Entry 9CZH (electron microscopy, 2.90 A resolution); this record covers chains A and B of the 8 polymer chains in the assembly.

# Chain A (and B)
Protein: Isoform 5 of Calcium-activated potassium channel subunit alpha-1
Organism: Homo sapiens
Notes: chain B of this document is another copy of the same molecule, construct and numbering; everything in this record applies to it too
UniProtKB: Q12791 (KCMA1_HUMAN), isoform Q12791-5; residues 1-1056 here correspond to UniProt positions 66-1121 (UniProt number = residue number + 65)
Chain sequence (1056 residues; each row starts with the number of its first residue):
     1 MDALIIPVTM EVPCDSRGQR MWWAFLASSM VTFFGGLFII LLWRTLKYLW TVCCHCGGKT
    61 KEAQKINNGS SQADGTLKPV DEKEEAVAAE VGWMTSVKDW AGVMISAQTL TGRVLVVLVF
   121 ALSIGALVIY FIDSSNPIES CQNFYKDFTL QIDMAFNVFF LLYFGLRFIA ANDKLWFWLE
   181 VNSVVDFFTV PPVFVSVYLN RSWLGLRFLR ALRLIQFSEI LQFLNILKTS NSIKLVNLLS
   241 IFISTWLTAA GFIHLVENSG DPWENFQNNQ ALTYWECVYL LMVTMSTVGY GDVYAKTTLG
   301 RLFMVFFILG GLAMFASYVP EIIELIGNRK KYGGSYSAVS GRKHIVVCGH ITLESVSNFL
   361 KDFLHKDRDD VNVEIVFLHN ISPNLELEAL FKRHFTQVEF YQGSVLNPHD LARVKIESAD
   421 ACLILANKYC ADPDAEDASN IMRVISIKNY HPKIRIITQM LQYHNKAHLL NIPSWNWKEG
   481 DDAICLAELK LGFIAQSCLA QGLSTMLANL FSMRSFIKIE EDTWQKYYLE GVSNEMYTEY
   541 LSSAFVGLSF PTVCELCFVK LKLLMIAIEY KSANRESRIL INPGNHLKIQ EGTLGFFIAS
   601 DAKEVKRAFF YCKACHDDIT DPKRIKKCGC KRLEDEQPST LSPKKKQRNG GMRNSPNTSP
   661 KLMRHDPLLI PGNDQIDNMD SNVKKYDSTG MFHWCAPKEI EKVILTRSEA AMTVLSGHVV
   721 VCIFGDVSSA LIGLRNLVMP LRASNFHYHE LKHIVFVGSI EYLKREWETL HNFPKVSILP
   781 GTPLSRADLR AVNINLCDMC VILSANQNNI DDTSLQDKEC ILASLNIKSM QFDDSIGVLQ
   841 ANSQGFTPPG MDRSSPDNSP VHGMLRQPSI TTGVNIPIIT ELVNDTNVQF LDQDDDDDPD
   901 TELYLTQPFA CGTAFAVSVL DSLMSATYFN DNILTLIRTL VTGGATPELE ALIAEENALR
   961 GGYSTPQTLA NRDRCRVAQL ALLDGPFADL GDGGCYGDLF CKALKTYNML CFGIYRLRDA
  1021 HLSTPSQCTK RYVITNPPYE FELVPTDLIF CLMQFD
Unresolved in the structure: 1-18, 55-92, 570-576, 616-680, 834-870
UniProt features mapped onto this chain:
  - region: L491 to F511 (Segment S7), L548 to I568 (Segment S8), C612 to H616 (Heme-binding motif)
  - motif: T287 to Y290 (Selectivity for potassium)
  - binding site (Mg(2+)): E374, Q397, E399
  - lipidation (S-palmitoyl cysteine): C53, C54, C56
Metal / ion sites: K+ site 1: T287, V288 (shared with T287(B), V288(B) of chain B; 2 residues of chain C; 2 residues of chain D); K+ site 2: T287 (shared with T287(B) of chain B; 1 residue of chain C; 1 residue of chain D); K+ site 3: V288, G289 (shared with V288(B), G289(B) of chain B; 2 residues of chain C; 2 residues of chain D); K+ site 4: Y290 (shared with Y290(B) of chain B; 1 residue of chain C; 1 residue of chain D); Ca2+ site 1: N449 (shared with Q889(B), D892(B), D895(B), D897(B) of chain B); Ca2+ site 2: N509, S512, V532, N534, E535; Ca2+ site 3: Q889, D892, D895, D897 (shared with 1 residue of chain D)

# Chain A / chain B interface
Contacting residue pairs (38):
  L280(A) - Y290(B)
  T284(A) - V288(B)
  T284(A) - Y290(B)  hydrogen bond
  T287(A) - S286(B)
  T287(A) - T287(B)
  V288(A) - V288(B)
  G289(A) - V288(B)
  G289(A) - G289(B)
  G289(A) - Y290(B)
  Y290(A) - Y290(B)
  G291(A) - Y290(B)
  Y294(A) - D292(B)
  R301(A) - Y279(B)
  R301(A) - D292(B)  salt bridge
  R301(A) - V293(B)
  M304(A) - Y290(B)
  V305(A) - Y279(B)  hydrophobic
  I308(A) - S286(B)
  L309(A) - W246(B)  hydrophobic
  L309(A) - M282(B)  hydrophobic
  P408(A) - P899(B)
  H409(A) - D898(B)  salt bridge
  A438(A) - K818(B)
  S439(A) - L815(B)
  I441(A) - L822(B)  hydrophobic
  M442(A) - I821(B)  hydrophobic
  M442(A) - F890(B)  hydrophobic
  S446(A) - F890(B)
  N449(A) - Q889(B)
  N449(A) - D892(B)
  N449(A) - D897(B)  hydrogen bond
  N471(A) - R786(B)  hydrogen bond
  N471(A) - N826(B)
  N471(A) - S829(B)
  A954(A) - R786(B)
  E955(A) - R786(B)  salt bridge
  E955(A) - A787(B)
  E955(A) - R790(B)  salt bridge
Also at the interface, not in a pair above, chain A (32 interface residues in all): A295, L312, L406, A435, I445, H468, L470, P473
Also at the interface, not in a pair above, chain B (30 interface residues in all): S814, L825, N887, Q893, D900

# In short
32 residues of chain A and 30 residues of chain B are in contact; the contacts include 3 hydrogen bonds and 4
salt bridges. Polar contacts include R301(A)-D292(B), H409(A)-D898(B) and E955(A)-R786(B). Curated annotation
(UniProt) lists 3 Mg2+-binding residues on chain A.
Chain A and chain B are both Isoform 5 of Calcium-activated potassium channel subunit alpha-1 (Homo sapiens);
the structure, Ca2+ bound intermediate state of hSlo1 + beta2N-beta4 channel in detergent, was determined by
electron microscopy, deposited together with 9CZJ, 9CZK, 9CZM, 9CZO, 9CZQ, 9D18 and 9D19.
